4IHF - chains F and G of the 6 polymer chains in the assembly; structure by X-ray diffraction, 2.10 A resolution.

[Chain F]
Molecule: UDP-3-O-(3-hydroxymyristoyl)glucosamine N-acyltransferase
From: Escherichia coli
Notes: EC 2.3.1.191
Reference sequence: P21645 (LPXD_ECOLI); numbering as in UniProt (aligned over 3-341)
Amino-acid sequence (348 residues; numbered -6 to 341; the number before each row is that of its first residue; numbers below 1 keep their minus sign (Met-6 is residue -6)):
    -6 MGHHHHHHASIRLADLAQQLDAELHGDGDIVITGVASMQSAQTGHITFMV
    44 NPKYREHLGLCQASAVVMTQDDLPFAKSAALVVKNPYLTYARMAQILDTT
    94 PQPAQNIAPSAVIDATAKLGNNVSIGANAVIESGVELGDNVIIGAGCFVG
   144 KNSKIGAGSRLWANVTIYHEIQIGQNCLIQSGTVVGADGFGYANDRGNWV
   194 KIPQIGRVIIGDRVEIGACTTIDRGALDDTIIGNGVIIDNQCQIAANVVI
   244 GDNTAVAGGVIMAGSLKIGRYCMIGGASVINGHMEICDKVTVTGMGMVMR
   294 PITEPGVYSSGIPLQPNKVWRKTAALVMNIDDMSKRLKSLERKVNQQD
Not modelled in the structure: -6 to 2, 339-341
Differences from the reference sequence: expression tag (-6 to 2); conflict Ala239 (His in P21645)
Small-molecule neighbours:
  - 1F7 (S-[2-({N-[(2S)-2-hydroxy-3,3-dimethyl-4-(phosphonooxy)butanoyl]-beta-alanyl}amino)ethyl] (3R)-3-hydroxytetradecanethioate), molecule 1: Phe183, Asp216, Gln236, Ala238, Ile254, Met255, Ala256, Gly257, Val272, Ile273, Asn274, Met290, Val291, Met292
  - 1F7, molecule 2: Asp232, Ala250, Gly251, Gly268, Gly269, Thr286, Gly287
  - 1F7, molecule 3: Asn310, Trp313, Arg314
Reported in the primary citation:
  - catalytic residues: Gly257
  - binding site for 1F7: Phe183, Asp216, Asp232, Gln236, Gly257, Met290, Asn310, Arg314
  - specificity-determining residues: Met290
  - mutagenesis - R293A (23-fold): decreased binding to acyl-ACP (citing earlier work)
  - mutagenesis - M290C: abolished catalytic activity on UDP-acyl-GlcN
  - mutagenesis - M290C: unchanged catalytic activity on DTT

[Chain G]
Molecule: Acyl carrier protein
From: Escherichia coli
Reference sequence: G7RM21 (G7RM21_ECOC1); residues 0-77 here correspond to UniProt positions 1-78 (UniProt number = residue number + 1)
Amino-acid sequence (80 residues; numbered -2 to 77; the number before each row is that of its first residue; numbers below 1 keep their minus sign (Ser-2 is residue -2)):
    -2 SHMSTIEERVKKIIGEQLGVKQEEVTNNASFVEDLGADSLDTVELVMALE
    48 EEFDTEIPDEEAEKITTVQAAIDYINGHQA
Not modelled in the structure: -2 to -1, 76-77
Covalently attached groups: compound 1F7 linked to Ser36
Differences from the reference sequence: expression tag (-2 to -1)
Reported in the primary citation:
  - post-translational modification sites: Ser36

[Chain F / chain G interface]
Contacting residue pairs - 8 pairs, chain F then chain G:
  Arg314(F) with Ser36(G); Leu37(G); Val40(G)
  Ala317(F) with Leu37(G), hydrophobic
  Ala318(F) with Leu37(G), hydrophobic; Glu41(G); Met44(G), hydrophobic
  Leu319(F) with Met44(G), hydrophobic
Other interface residues (no listed pair), chain F (7 interface residues in all): Trp313, Lys315, Met321
The authors on this interface:
  - hot spots on chain F (mutagenesis) - R293A (23-fold): decreased binding to acyl-ACP (citing earlier work)

[Overview]
Chain F and chain G form an interface of 7 and 5 residues respectively. Ligands of chain F: 3 copies of
compound 1F7. Covalently linked compound 1F7: at Ser36(G). From the paper: the catalytic residue Gly257(F);
R293A of chain F reduces binding to acyl-ACP.
Here chain F is UDP-3-O-(3-hydroxymyristoyl)glucosamine N-acyltransferase and chain G is Acyl carrier protein,
both from Escherichia coli. Entry 4IHF (Chasing Acyl Carrier Protein Through a Catalytic Cycle of Lipid A
Production) was determined by X-ray diffraction together with 4IHG and 4IHH from the same study.
